Entry 8CKH (X-ray diffraction, 1.80 A resolution); this record covers chains A and B.

Chain A (and B):
Name: 4-diphosphocytidyl-2-C-methyl-D-erythritol kinase
Source organism: Klebsiella pneumoniae
Notes: EC 2.7.1.148; chain B of this document is another copy of the same molecule, construct and numbering; everything in this record applies to it too
UniProtKB: W9BPL2 (W9BPL2_KLEPN); residues 2-284 here correspond to UniProt positions 1-283 (UniProt number = residue number - 1)
Chain sequence (284 residues; numbered 1 to 284; the number before each row is that of its first residue):
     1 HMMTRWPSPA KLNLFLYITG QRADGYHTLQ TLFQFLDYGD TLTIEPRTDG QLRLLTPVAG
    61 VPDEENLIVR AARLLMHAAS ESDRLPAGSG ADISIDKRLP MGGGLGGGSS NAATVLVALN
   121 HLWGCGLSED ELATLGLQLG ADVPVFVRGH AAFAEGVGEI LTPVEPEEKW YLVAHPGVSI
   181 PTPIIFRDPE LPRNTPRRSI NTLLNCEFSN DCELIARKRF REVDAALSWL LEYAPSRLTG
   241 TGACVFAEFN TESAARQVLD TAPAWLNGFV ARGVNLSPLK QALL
Disordered / not traced: 282-284 (chain B: 1-2, 281-284)
Sequence notes: expression tag (1)
Ligand contacts: AMP-PNP (ANP; phosphoaminophosphonic acid-adenylate ester): Val61, Glu65, Asn66, Leu67, Ile68, Lys97, Pro100, Met101, Gly102, Gly103, Gly104, Leu105, Gly106, Gly107, Gly108, Ser109, Asn111, Ile180, Pro181, Thr182, Thr241

Interface between chain A and chain B:
Residue-residue contacts (39):
  Gln21(A) with Arg70(B), hydrogen bond (backbone-side chain)
  Arg22(A) with Tyr26(B), hydrogen bond; Leu137(B), hydrogen bond (side chain-backbone); Gln138(B); Leu139(B); Gly140(B); Ala141(B)
  Ala23(A) with Pro183(B)
  Asp24(A) with Tyr26(B); Ala141(B); Thr182(B)
  Tyr26(A) with Arg22(B); Tyr26(B), hydrophobic
  Thr28(A) with Gln138(B)
  Arg70(A) with Gln21(B), hydrogen bond (side chain-backbone)
  Leu74(A) with Arg197(B)
  His77(A) with Arg197(B)
  Glu81(A) with Ser199(B)
  Thr134(A) with Glu159(B); Ile160(B)
  Leu137(A) with Arg22(B), hydrogen bond (backbone-side chain); Val157(B)
  Gln138(A) with Arg22(B); Thr28(B); Gly156(B); Arg197(B), hydrogen bond
  Leu139(A) with Arg22(B)
  Gly140(A) with Arg22(B)
  Ala141(A) with Arg22(B); Asp24(B)
  Gly156(A) with Gln138(B)
  Val157(A) with Leu137(B)
  Glu159(A) with Thr134(B)
  Thr182(A) with Asp24(B)
  Pro183(A) with Ala23(B)
  Arg187(A) with Arg187(B)
  Arg197(A) with Leu74(B); Gln138(B), hydrogen bond
  Ser199(A) with Glu81(B)
Other interface residues (no listed pair), chain A (28 interface residues in all): Gly20, Ile160, Phe186, Arg198
Other interface residues (no listed pair), chain B (27 interface residues in all): Gly25, His77, Phe186
From the paper, about this interface:
  - specific contacts: Arg22(A)-Leu137(B) (hydrogen bond)

Summary:
28 residues of chain A and 27 residues of chain B are in contact, with 7 hydrogen bonds. Among the polar pairs
are Gln21(A)-Arg70(B), Arg22(A)-Tyr26(B) and Arg22(A)-Leu137(B). The authors report a hydrogen bond between
Arg22(A) and Leu137(B). Chain A binds AMP-PNP.
Chain A and chain B are both 4-diphosphocytidyl-2-C-methyl-D-erythritol kinase (Klebsiella pneumoniae); the
structure, Crystal structure of IspE from Klebsiella pneumoniae, was determined by X-ray diffraction (same
publication as 8QC7, 8QCC, 8QCN and 8QCO).
